Entry 5TPN (X-ray diffraction, 3.14 A resolution); this record covers chains A and H of the 3 polymer chains in the assembly.

Chain A:
Protein: Fusion glycoprotein F0, Fibritin
Source organism: Human respiratory syncytial virus A
UniProt: chimeric construct of P03420, Q38650: residues 27-513 from P03420 (FUS_HRSVA) positions 27-513 (same numbers); residues 518-544 from Q38650 positions 458-484 (UniProt number = residue number - 60)
Chain sequence (510 residues; row label = number of the first residue in the row; note: 22 numbers in that range are skipped by the numbering (no residue carries them; nothing is unmodelled there)):
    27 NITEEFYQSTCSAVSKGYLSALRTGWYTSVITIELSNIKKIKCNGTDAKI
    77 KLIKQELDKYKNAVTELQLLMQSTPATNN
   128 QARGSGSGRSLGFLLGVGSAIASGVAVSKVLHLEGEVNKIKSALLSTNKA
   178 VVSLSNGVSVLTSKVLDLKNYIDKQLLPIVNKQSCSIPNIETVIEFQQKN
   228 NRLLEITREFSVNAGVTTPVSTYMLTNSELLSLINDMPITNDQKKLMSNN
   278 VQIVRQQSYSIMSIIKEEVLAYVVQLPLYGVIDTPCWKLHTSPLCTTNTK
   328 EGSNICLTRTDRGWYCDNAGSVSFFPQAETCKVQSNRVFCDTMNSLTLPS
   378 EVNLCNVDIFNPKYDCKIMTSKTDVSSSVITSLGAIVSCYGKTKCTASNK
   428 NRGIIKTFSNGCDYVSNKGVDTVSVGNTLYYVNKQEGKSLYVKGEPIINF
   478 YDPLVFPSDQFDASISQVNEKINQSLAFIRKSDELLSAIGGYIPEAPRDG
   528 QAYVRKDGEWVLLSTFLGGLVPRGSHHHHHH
Disordered / not traced: 128-133, 545-558
Sequence notes: conflict Lys66 (Glu in P03420), Ile76 (Val in P03420), Ala102 (Pro in P03420), Gln128 (Arg106 in P03420), Ser137 (Phe in P03420), Gln487 (Glu in P03420); engineered mutation Ile67 (Asn in P03420), Pro215 (Ser in P03420), Val379 (Ile in P03420), Val447 (Met in P03420); linker (131-135, 514-517); expression tag (545-558)
UniProt features mapped onto this chain:
  - glycosylation (N-linked (GlcNAc...) asparagine): Asn27, Asn70, Asn500
Disulfide bonds: Cys37-Cys439, Cys69-Cys212, Cys313-Cys343, Cys322-Cys333, Cys358-Cys367, Cys382-Cys393, Cys416-Cys422

Chain H:
Protein: hRSV90 heavy chain
Source organism: Homo sapiens
Chain sequence (225 residues; each row starts with the number of its first residue; note: 8 numbers in that range are skipped by the numbering (no residue carries them; nothing is unmodelled there); a row labelled like 111A-111B holds insertion residues (111A, then the next letters in order)):
     1 EVQLVESGG
    11 GLVQPRRSLRLSCAASGFTF
    35 DDYTIHWVRQAPGKGLEWVSGITWN
    62 SGYIGYADSVK
    74 GRFTISRDNARNSLYLQMNSLRAEDTALYYCVRDAYVS
111A-111B GS
  112C D
  112B Y
  112A Y
   112 YYGLDVWGRGTLVTVSSASTKGPSVFPLAPSSKSTSGGTAALGCLVKDYF
   162 PEPVTVSWNSGALTSGVHTFPAVLQSSGLYSLSSVVTVPSSSLGTQTYIC
   212 NVNHKPSNTKVDKKVEP
Disordered / not traced: 1, 142-148
Disulfide bonds: Cys23-Cys104, Cys155-Cys211

Interface between chain A and chain H:
Contacting residue pairs (16; chain A residue first):
  Ser169(A) - Tyr64(H)  hydrogen bond
  Leu172(A) - Tyr64(H)  hydrophobic
  Leu172(A) - Tyr109(H)
  Ser173(A) - Asp107(H)  hydrogen bond
  Ser173(A) - Tyr109(H)
  Thr174(A) - Tyr109(H)
  Thr174(A) - Tyr113(H)
  Asn175(A) - Tyr109(H)  hydrogen bond (backbone-side chain)
  Asn175(A) - Tyr113(H)  hydrogen bond
  Lys191(A) - Ser111(H)  hydrogen bond
  Asp194(A) - Ser111(H)  hydrogen bond
  Asp194(A) - Gly111A(H)
  Asn197(A) - Ser111(H)
  Lys201(A) - Asp36(H)  salt bridge
  Lys201(A) - Trp58(H)
  Lys226(A) - Gly111A(H)
Interface residues without a listed pair, chain A (12 interface residues in all): Leu171, Asp200
Interface residues without a listed pair, chain H (12 interface residues in all): His40, Val110, Tyr112A, Asp112C

In short:
The chain A/chain H interface involves 12 residues from each chain; the contacts include 6 hydrogen bonds and
1 salt bridge. Polar pairs include Lys201(A)-Asp36(H), Ser169(A)-Tyr64(H) and Ser173(A)-Asp107(H).
Here chain A is Fusion glycoprotein F0, Fibritin (Human respiratory syncytial virus A) and chain H is hRSV90
heavy chain (Homo sapiens). Entry 5TPN (Crystal structure of RSV F in complex with human antibody hRSV90) was
determined by X-ray diffraction.
